PDB entry 3GV7 | X-ray diffraction, 2.20 A resolution | chains B and P of the 3 polymer chains in the assembly

Chain B:
Molecule: DNA polymerase iota
Source organism: Homo sapiens
Notes: EC 2.7.7.7
UniProt: Q9UNA4 (POLI_HUMAN); residues 1-420 here = UniProt positions 1-420
Sequence (420 residues; each row starts with the number of its first residue):
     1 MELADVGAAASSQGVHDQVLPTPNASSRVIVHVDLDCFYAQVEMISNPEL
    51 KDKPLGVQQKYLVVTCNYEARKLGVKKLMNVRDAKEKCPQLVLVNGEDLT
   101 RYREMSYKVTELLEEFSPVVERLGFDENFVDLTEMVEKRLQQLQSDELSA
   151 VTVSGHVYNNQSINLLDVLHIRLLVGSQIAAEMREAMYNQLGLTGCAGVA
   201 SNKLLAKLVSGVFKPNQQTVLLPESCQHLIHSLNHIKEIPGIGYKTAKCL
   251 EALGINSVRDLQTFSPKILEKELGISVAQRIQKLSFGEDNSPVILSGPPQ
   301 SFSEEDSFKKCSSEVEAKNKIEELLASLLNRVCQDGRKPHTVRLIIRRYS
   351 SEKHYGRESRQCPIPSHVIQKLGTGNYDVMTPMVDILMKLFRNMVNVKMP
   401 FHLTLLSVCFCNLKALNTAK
Disordered / not traced: 1-25, 350-355, 372-377, 415-420
UniProt features mapped onto this chain:
  - natural variant: Gly-96 (R96G: Large decrease in catalytic activity efficiency which is partially rescued by the presence of Mn(2+) instead Mg(2+); this construct carries the variant)
  - mutagenesis: Met-1 to Ala-25 (Small decrease in catalytic activity efficiency which is partially rescued by the presence of Mn(2+) instead Mg(2+))
Bound ions: Mg2+: Asp-34, Leu-35, Asp-126 (together with dTTP)
Ligand contacts: dTTP (TTP): Asp-34, Leu-35, Asp-36, Cys-37, Phe-38, Tyr-39, Gln-59, Val-64, Thr-65, Tyr-68, Arg-71, Lys-77, Leu-78, Asp-126, Glu-127, Lys-214
From the paper describing this entry:
  - conformationally variable residues (side-chain flip): Tyr-61

Chain P:
Molecule: 7-nt DNA strand
Sequence (7 nucleotides; row label = number of the first residue in the row):
   867 AGGACCC

How chain B and chain P interact:
Residue-residue contacts (22):
  Leu-123(B) with DC872(P), sugar contact
  Glu-127(B) with DC873(P), sugar contact
  Lys-207(B) with DC872(P), phosphate contact; DC873(P), salt bridge to the phosphate
  Ile-239(B) with DC872(P), phosphate contact
  Pro-240(B) with DC872(P), phosphate contact
  Gly-241(B) with DC871(P), phosphate contact; DC872(P), hydrogen bond to the phosphate
  Ile-242(B) with DC871(P), phosphate contact; DC872(P), phosphate contact
  Gly-243(B) with DC871(P), hydrogen bond to the phosphate; DC872(P), phosphate contact
  Tyr-244(B) with DC871(P), phosphate contact
  Lys-245(B) with DA870(P), phosphate contact; DC871(P), hydrogen bond to the phosphate
  Thr-246(B) with DA870(P), phosphate contact; DC871(P), hydrogen bond to the phosphate
  Arg-343(B) with DA867(P), base contact
  Glu-358(B) with DG868(P), phosphate contact
  Ser-359(B) with DA867(P), sugar contact; DG868(P), hydrogen bond to the phosphate
  Arg-360(B) with DA867(P), sugar contact
Interface residues without a listed pair, chain B (19 interface residues in all): Gly-124, Asp-126, Arg-357, Gln-361

In short:
19 residues of chain B and 6 residues of chain P are in contact; the contacts include 5 hydrogen bonds and 1
salt bridge. Among the polar pairs are Gly-241(B)/DC872(P), Gly-243(B)/DC871(P) and Lys-245(B)/DC871(P).
Ligands of chain B: dTTP. Curated annotation (UniProt) lists 6 mutagenesis sites on chain B. The paper reports
conformational variability at Tyr-61(B).
Here chain B is DNA polymerase iota (Homo sapiens) and chain P is a 7-nt DNA strand. Entry 3GV7 (Human DNA
polymerase iota in complex with T template DNA and incoming dTTP) was determined by X-ray diffraction together
with 3GV5 and 3GV8 from the same study.
